7UO4 - chains B and C of the 6 polymer chains in the assembly; structure by electron microscopy, 3.38 A resolution.

Chain B:
Name: Non-structural protein 8
Source organism: Severe acute respiratory syndrome coronavirus 2
Reference sequence: P0DTD1 (R1AB_SARS2); residues 1-198 here correspond to UniProt positions 3943-4140 (UniProt number = residue number + 3942)
Sequence (198 residues; numbered 1 to 198; the number before each row is that of its first residue):
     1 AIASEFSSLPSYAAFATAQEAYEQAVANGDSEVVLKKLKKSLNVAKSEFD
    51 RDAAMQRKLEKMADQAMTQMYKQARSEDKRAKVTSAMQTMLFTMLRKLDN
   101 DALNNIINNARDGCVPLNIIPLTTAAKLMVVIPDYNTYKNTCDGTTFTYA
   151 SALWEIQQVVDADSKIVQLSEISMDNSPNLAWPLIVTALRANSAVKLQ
Not modelled in the structure: 1-5, 193-198
Curated features (UniProtKB/Swiss-Prot):
  - site: Gln198 (Cleavage)

Chain C:
Name: Non-structural protein 7
Source organism: Severe acute respiratory syndrome coronavirus 2
Reference sequence: P0DTD1 (R1AB_SARS2); residues 1-83 here correspond to UniProt positions 3860-3942 (UniProt number = residue number + 3859)
Sequence (92 residues; each row starts with the number of its first residue; numbers below 1 keep their minus sign (Val-8 is residue -8)):
    -8 VACTKEVHMSKMSDVKCTSVVLLSVLQQLRVESSSKLWAQCVQLHNDILL
    42 AKDTTEAFEKMVSLLSVLLSMQGAVDINKLCEEMLDNRATLQ
Not modelled in the structure: -8 to 0, 74-83
Differences from the reference sequence: expression tag (-8 to 0)
Curated features (UniProtKB/Swiss-Prot):
  - site: Gln83 (Cleavage)

Interface between chain B and chain C:
Contacting residue pairs (5; chain B residue first):
  Ala162(B) - Ser26(C)
  Asp163(B) - Ser24(C)
  Asp163(B) - Ser25(C)
  Asp163(B) - Ser26(C)  hydrogen bond (side chain-backbone)
  Leu180(B) - Lys27(C)
Other interface residues (no listed pair), chain B (6 interface residues in all): Asn179, Ala181, Trp182

Summary:
Chain B and chain C form an interface of 6 and 4 residues respectively; the contacts include 1 hydrogen bond.
The hydrogen-bonded pair is Asp163(B)-Ser26(C).
Chain B is Non-structural protein 8 and chain C is Non-structural protein 7, both from Severe acute
respiratory syndrome coronavirus 2; the structure, SARS-CoV-2 replication-transcription complex bound to
Remdesivir triphosphate, in a pre-catalytic state, was determined by electron microscopy, deposited together
with 7UO7, 7UO9 and 7UOE.
